Entry 6C31 (X-ray diffraction, 3.00 A resolution); this record covers chains C and K of the 6 polymer chains in the assembly.

# Chain C
Name: TetR family transcriptional regulator
Source organism: Mycobacterium tuberculosis (strain ATCC 25618 / H37Rv)
Reference sequence: L0T5M0 (L0T5M0_MYCTU); residues 1-201 here = UniProt positions 1-201
Amino-acid sequence (214 residues; row label = number of the first residue in the row):
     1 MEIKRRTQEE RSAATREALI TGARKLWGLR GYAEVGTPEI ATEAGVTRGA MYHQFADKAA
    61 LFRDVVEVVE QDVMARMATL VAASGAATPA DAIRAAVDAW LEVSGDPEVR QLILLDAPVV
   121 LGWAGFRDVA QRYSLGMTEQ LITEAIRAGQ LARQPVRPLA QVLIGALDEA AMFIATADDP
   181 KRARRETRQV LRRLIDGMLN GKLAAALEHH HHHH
Disordered / not traced: 1-6, 201-214
Sequence notes: expression tag (202-214)
Reported in the primary citation:
  - binding site for the 23-nt DNA strand (chain K): Thr37, Thr47, Arg48, Tyr52
  - mutagenesis - T37V, T47V, Y52F: decreased binding to the 23-nt DNA strand (chain K)
  - mutagenesis - R48M: abolished binding to the 23-nt DNA strand (chain K)
  - specificity-determining residues: Arg48

# Chain K
Molecule: 23-nt DNA strand
Sequence (23 nucleotides; each row starts with the number of its first residue):
     1 TTTACAAGCA GACTGCCGGT AAC
Disordered / not traced: 1-3

# Interface between chain C and chain K
Residue-residue contacts (12; chain C residue first):
  Gly36(C) - DG18(K)  phosphate contact
  Thr37(C) - DG18(K)  hydrogen bond to the phosphate
  Pro38(C) - DC17(K)  phosphate contact
  Pro38(C) - DG18(K)  phosphate contact
  Arg48(C) - DG18(K)  base contact
  Arg48(C) - DG19(K)  hydrogen bond to the base
  Tyr52(C) - DG18(K)  sugar contact
  Tyr52(C) - DG19(K)  hydrogen bond to the phosphate
  Tyr52(C) - DT20(K)  base contact
  Asp57(C) - DG19(K)  phosphate contact
  Lys58(C) - DG18(K)  salt bridge to the phosphate
  Lys58(C) - DG19(K)  hydrogen bond to the phosphate
Interface residues without a listed pair, chain C (8 interface residues in all): Val35

# Summary
Chain C and chain K form an interface of 8 and 4 residues respectively, with 4 hydrogen bonds and 1 salt
bridge. Polar pairs include Arg48(C)-DG19(K), Thr37(C)-DG18(K) and Tyr52(C)-DG19(K). From the paper: a binding
site for the 23-nt DNA strand (chain K) at Thr37(C), Thr47(C) and Arg48(C) among others; T37V, T47V and Y52F
of chain C reduce binding to the 23-nt DNA strand (chain K).
Chain C is TetR family transcriptional regulator (Mycobacterium tuberculosis (strain ATCC 25618 / H37Rv)) and
chain K is a 23-nt DNA strand; the structure, Crystal structure of TetR family protein Rv0078 in complex with
DNA, was determined by X-ray diffraction together with 5WM9 from the same study.
